6AVM - chains A and T of the 4 polymer chains in the assembly; structure by X-ray diffraction, 2.50 A resolution.

Chain A:
Molecule: HIV-1 reverse transcriptase P66 subunit
From: Human immunodeficiency virus type 1 group M subtype B (isolate BH10)
Notes: EC 2.7.7.49, 2.7.7.7
UniProtKB: P03366 (POL_HV1B1); residues 1-554 here correspond to UniProt positions 600-1153 (UniProt number = residue number + 599)
Amino-acid sequence (556 residues; row label = number of the first residue in the row; numbers below 1 keep their minus sign (Met-1 is residue -1)):
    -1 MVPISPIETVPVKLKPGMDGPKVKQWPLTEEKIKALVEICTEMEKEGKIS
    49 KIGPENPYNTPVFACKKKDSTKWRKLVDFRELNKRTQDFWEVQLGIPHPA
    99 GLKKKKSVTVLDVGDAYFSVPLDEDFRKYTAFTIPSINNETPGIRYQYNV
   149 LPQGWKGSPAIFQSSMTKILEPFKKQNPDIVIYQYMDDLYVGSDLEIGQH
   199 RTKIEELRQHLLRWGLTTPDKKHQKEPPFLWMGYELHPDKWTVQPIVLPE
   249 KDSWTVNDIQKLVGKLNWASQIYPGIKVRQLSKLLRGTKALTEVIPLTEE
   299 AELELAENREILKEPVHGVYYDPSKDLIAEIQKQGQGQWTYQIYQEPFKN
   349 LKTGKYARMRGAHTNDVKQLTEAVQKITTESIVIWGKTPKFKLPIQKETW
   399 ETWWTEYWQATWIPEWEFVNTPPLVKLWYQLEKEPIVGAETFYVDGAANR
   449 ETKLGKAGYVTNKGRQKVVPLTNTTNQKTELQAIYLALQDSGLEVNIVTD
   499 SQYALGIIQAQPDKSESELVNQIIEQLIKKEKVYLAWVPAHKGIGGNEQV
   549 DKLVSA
Unresolved in the structure: 554
Sequence notes: initiating methionine (-1); expression tag (0); engineered mutation Cys63 (Ile662 in P03366), Ser280 (Cys879 in P03366)
Bound ions: Mg2+ site 1: Asp110, Val111, Asp185 (together with D4T); Mg2+ site 2: Asp443, Glu478, Asp498
Small-molecule neighbours: D4T (2',3'-dehydro-2',3'-deoxy-thymidine 5'-triphosphate): Lys65, Lys70, Arg72, Asp110, Val111, Gly112, Asp113, Ala114, Tyr115, Gln151, Met184, Asp185, Lys220
Swiss-Prot annotation at these positions:
  - region: Phe227 to His235 (RT 'primer grip')
  - motif: Trp398 to Trp414 (Tryptophan repeat motif)
  - binding site (Mg(2+)): Asp110, Asp185, Asp186, Asp443, Glu478, Asp498, Asp549
  - site: Trp401 (Essential for RT p66/p51 heterodimerization), Trp414 (Essential for RT p66/p51 heterodimerization), Phe440, Tyr441 (Cleavage)

Chain T:
Molecule: 27-nt DNA strand
Sequence (27 nucleotides; row label = number of the first residue in the row):
   701 ATGAACGGCGCCCGAACAGGGACTGTG
Unresolved in the structure: 701-703, 726-727

How chain A and chain T interact:
Contacting residue pairs (42; chain A residue first):
  Phe61(A) with DA704(T), base contact; DA705(T), sugar contact
  Ala62(A) with DA704(T), hydrogen bond to the base
  Cys63(A) with DA704(T), base contact
  Val75(A) with DA705(T), sugar contact
  Arg78(A) with DA705(T), phosphate contact; DC706(T), phosphate contact
  Asn81(A) with DC706(T), sugar contact
  Glu89(A) with DG707(T), phosphate contact; DG708(T), phosphate contact
  Gln91(A) with DG708(T), sugar contact
  Leu92(A) with DC709(T), sugar contact
  Ile94(A) with DG708(T), base contact; DC709(T), sugar contact
  Gly152(A) with DA705(T), base contact; DC706(T), sugar contact
  Lys154(A) with DC706(T), phosphate contact; DG707(T), phosphate contact
  Pro157(A) with DC706(T), base contact; DG707(T), sugar contact
  Tyr183(A) with DG707(T), hydrogen bond to the base
  Asn265(A) with DC711(T), sugar contact; DC712(T), phosphate contact
  Val276(A) with DC712(T), phosphate contact
  Ser280(A) with DC712(T), phosphate contact; DC713(T), phosphate contact
  Leu283(A) with DC713(T), phosphate contact
  Arg284(A) with DC713(T), salt bridge to the phosphate; DG714(T), phosphate contact
  Gly285(A) with DG714(T), hydrogen bond to the phosphate
  Lys287(A) with DG714(T), hydrogen bond to the phosphate; DA715(T), salt bridge to the phosphate
  Lys353(A) with DC712(T), salt bridge to the phosphate
  Ala355(A) with DC712(T), phosphate contact
  Lys374(A) with DG710(T), phosphate contact; DC711(T), salt bridge to the phosphate
  Arg448(A) with DC723(T), hydrogen bond to the base
  Asn474(A) with DC723(T), sugar contact
  Gln475(A) with DG721(T), base contact
  Gln500(A) with DG721(T), sugar contact; DA722(T), hydrogen bond to the phosphate
  His539(A) with DC723(T), salt bridge to the phosphate
Also at the interface, not in a pair above, chain A (36 interface residues in all): Lys30, Leu74, Gly93, Trp153, Lys281, Arg356, Asp498

Summary:
Chain A and chain T form an interface of 36 and 15 residues respectively, with 6 hydrogen bonds and 5 salt
bridges. Polar contacts include Ala62(A)-DA704(T), Tyr183(A)-DG707(T) and Arg448(A)-DC723(T). Chain A binds
compound D4T. From UniProt: 7 Mg2+-binding residues on chain A.
Here chain A is HIV-1 reverse transcriptase P66 subunit (Human immunodeficiency virus type 1 group M subtype B
(isolate BH10)) and chain T is a 27-nt DNA strand. Entry 6AVM (Structure of HIV-1 reverse transcriptase (RT)
ternary complex with a double stranded DNA and an incoming ...) was determined by X-ray diffraction (same
publication as 6AMO, 6AN2, 6AN8, 6ANQ, 6ASW and 6AVT).
